3U60 - chains A and F of the 10 polymer chains in the assembly; structure by X-ray diffraction, 3.34 A resolution.

== Chain A ==
Protein: DNA polymerase accessory protein 62
Source organism: Enterobacteria phage T4
Reference sequence: P04527 (DPA62_BPT4); residue numbers follow UniProt; this construct covers 2-187
Chain sequence (195 residues; numbered 2 to 196; the number before each row is that of its first residue):
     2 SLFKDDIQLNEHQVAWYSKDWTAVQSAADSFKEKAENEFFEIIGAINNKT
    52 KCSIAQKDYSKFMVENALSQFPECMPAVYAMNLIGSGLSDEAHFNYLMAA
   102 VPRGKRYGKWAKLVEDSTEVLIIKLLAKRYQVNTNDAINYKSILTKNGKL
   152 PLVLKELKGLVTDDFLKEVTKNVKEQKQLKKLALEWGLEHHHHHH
Disordered / not traced: 188-196
Sequence notes: expression tag (188-196)

== Chain F ==
Protein: DNA polymerase processivity component
Source organism: Enterobacteria phage T4
Reference sequence: P04525 (DPA5_BPT4); residues 7001-7228 here correspond to UniProt positions 1-228 (UniProt number = residue number - 7000)
Chain sequence (228 residues; numbered 7001 to 7228; the number before each row is that of its first residue):
  7001 MKLSKDTTALLKNFATINSGIMLKSGQFIMTRAVNGTTYAEANISDVIDF
  7051 DVAIYDLNGFLGILSLVNDDAEISQSEDGNIKIADARSTIFWPAADPSTV
  7101 VAPNKPIPFPVASAVTEIKAEDLQQLLRVSRGLQIDTIAITVKEGKIVIN
  7151 GFNKVEDSALTRVKYSLTLGDYDGENTFNFIINMANMKMQPGNYKLLLWA
  7201 KGKQGAAKFEGEHANYVVALEADSTHDF
Modified / non-standard residues: Mse-7001, Mse-7022, Mse-7030, Mse-7184, Mse-7187, Mse-7189 (selenomethionine; parent Met)

== How chain A and chain F interact ==
Residue-residue contacts (18; chain A residue first):
  Ser-2(A) with Gly-7036(F); Thr-7037(F); Ala-7219(F)
  Leu-3(A) with Val-7217(F); Ala-7219(F), hydrophobic
  Phe-4(A) with Arg-7032(F); Tyr-7039(F), hydrophobic; Pro-7103(F), hydrophobic; Ile-7107(F), hydrophobic
  Asp-6(A) with Asn-7104(F)
  Asp-7(A) with Arg-7032(F), salt bridge
  Leu-10(A) with Val-7101(F), hydrophobic
  Trp-17(A) with Tyr-7055(F)
  Tyr-18(A) with Ser-7019(F), hydrogen bond (backbone-side chain)
  Ser-19(A) with Ser-7019(F); Val-7034(F)
  Lys-20(A) with Ser-7019(F), hydrogen bond; Tyr-7055(F), hydrogen bond (side chain-backbone)
Also at the interface, not in a pair above, chain A (11 interface residues in all): Val-15
Also at the interface, not in a pair above, chain F (20 interface residues in all): Asn-7018, Gly-7020, Thr-7038, Asp-7056, Ser-7098, Thr-7099, Lys-7105

== Summary ==
The interface between chain A and chain F involves 11 residues on one side and 20 on the other; the contacts
include 3 hydrogen bonds and 1 salt bridge. Among the polar pairs are Asp-7(A)/Arg-7032(F),
Tyr-18(A)/Ser-7019(F) and Lys-20(A)/Ser-7019(F).
Here chain A is DNA polymerase accessory protein 62 and chain F is DNA polymerase processivity component, both
from Enterobacteria phage T4. Entry 3U60 (Structure of T4 Bacteriophage Clamp Loader Bound To Open Clamp, DNA
and ATP Analog) was determined by X-ray diffraction (same publication as 3U5Z and 3U61).
